4N2S - chains A and B; structure by X-ray diffraction, 3.00 A resolution.

== Chain A ==
Molecule: THA8 RNA binding protein
Organism: Brachypodium distachyon
UniProtKB: I1HB13 (I1HB13_BRADI); numbering as in UniProt (aligned over 1-257)
Amino-acid sequence (257 residues; row label = number of the first residue in the row):
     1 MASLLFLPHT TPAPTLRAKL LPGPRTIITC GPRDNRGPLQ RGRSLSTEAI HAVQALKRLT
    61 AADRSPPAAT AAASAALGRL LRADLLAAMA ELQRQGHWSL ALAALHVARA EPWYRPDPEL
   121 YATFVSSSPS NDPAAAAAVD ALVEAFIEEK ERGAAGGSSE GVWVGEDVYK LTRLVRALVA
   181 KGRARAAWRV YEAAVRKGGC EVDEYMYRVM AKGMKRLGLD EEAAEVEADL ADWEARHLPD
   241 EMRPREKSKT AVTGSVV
Not modelled in the structure: 1-43, 241-257

== Chain B ==
Molecule: Zm1a-6 RNA
Sequence (12 nucleotides; each row starts with the number of its first residue):
     1 GAGGAAAUUU UC
Not modelled in the structure: 1-2, 7-12

== Chain A / chain B interface ==
Pairs across the interface (12):
  Val168(A) with G4(B), base contact
  Tyr169(A) with G4(B), stacking on the base
  Thr172(A) with G4(B), hydrogen bond to the base
  Arg173(A) with G4(B), salt bridge to the phosphate; A5(B), base contact
  Arg176(A) with G3(B), base contact; G4(B), sugar contact; A5(B), salt bridge to the phosphate
  Asp203(A) with G4(B), hydrogen bond to the base
  Tyr205(A) with G3(B), hydrogen bond to the base; G4(B), stacking on the base; A5(B), hydrogen bond to the phosphate
Interface residues without a listed pair, chain A (8 interface residues in all): Met206

== Summary ==
8 residues of chain A and 3 residues of chain B are in contact; the contacts include 4 hydrogen bonds, 2 salt
bridges and 2 aromatic stacking contacts. Among the polar pairs are Thr172(A)-G4(B), Asp203(A)-G4(B) and
Tyr205(A)-G3(B).
Chain A is THA8 RNA binding protein (Brachypodium distachyon) and chain B is Zm1a-6 RNA; the structure,
Crystal Structure of THA8 in complex with Zm1a-6 RNA, was determined by X-ray diffraction together with 4ME2
and 4N2Q from the same study.
